9C0N - chain A; structure by X-ray diffraction, 1.70 A resolution.

== Chain A ==
Protein: Alpha/beta fold hydrolase
From: Staphylococcus aureus USA300-CA-263
Notes: EC 3.1.1.1; engineered mutation(s): N-terminal GPG from expression tag
UniProtKB: X5DUZ9 (X5DUZ9_STAAU); residues 1-244 here = UniProt positions 1-244
Chain sequence (247 residues; row label = number of the first residue in the row; numbers below 1 keep their minus sign (Gly-2 is residue -2)):
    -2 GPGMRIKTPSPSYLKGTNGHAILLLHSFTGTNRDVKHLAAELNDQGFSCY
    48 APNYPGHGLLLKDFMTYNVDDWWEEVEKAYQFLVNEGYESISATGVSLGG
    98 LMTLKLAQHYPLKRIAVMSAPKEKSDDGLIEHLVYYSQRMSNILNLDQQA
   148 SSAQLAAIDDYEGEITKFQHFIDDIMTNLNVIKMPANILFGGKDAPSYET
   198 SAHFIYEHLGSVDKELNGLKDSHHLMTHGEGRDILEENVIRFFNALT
Unresolved in the structure: -2 to 2
Differences from the reference sequence: expression tag (-2 to 0)
Bound ions: Ca2+ site 1: Glu38, Glu74; Ca2+ site 2: Asn40, Asp41, Asp171; Ca2+ site 3: Asp68, Glu196; Ca2+ site 4: Asp157, Glu161

== In short ==
The Ca2+ site 1 is built by Glu38 and Glu74. Asn40, Asp41 and Asp171 coordinate Ca2+ site 2.
Chain A is Alpha/beta fold hydrolase (Staphylococcus aureus USA300-CA-263); the structure, FphI,
Staphylococcus aureus fluorophosphonate-binding serine hydrolases I, apo form at room temperature, was
determined by X-ray diffraction, deposited together with 9C0L, 9C0M and 8G0N.
